PDB entry 8RWV | electron microscopy, 6.68 A resolution (low resolution: residue-level contacts below are approximate; hydrogen-bond / salt-bridge calls are withheld) | chains 4 and 7 of the 14 polymer chains in the assembly

[Chain 4]
Molecule: DNA replication licensing factor MCM4
From: Homo sapiens
Notes: EC 3.6.4.12
UniProtKB: P33991 (MCM4_HUMAN); numbering as in UniProt (aligned over 1-863)
Amino-acid sequence (883 residues; row label = number of the first residue in the row; numbers below 1 keep their minus sign (Met-19 is residue -19)):
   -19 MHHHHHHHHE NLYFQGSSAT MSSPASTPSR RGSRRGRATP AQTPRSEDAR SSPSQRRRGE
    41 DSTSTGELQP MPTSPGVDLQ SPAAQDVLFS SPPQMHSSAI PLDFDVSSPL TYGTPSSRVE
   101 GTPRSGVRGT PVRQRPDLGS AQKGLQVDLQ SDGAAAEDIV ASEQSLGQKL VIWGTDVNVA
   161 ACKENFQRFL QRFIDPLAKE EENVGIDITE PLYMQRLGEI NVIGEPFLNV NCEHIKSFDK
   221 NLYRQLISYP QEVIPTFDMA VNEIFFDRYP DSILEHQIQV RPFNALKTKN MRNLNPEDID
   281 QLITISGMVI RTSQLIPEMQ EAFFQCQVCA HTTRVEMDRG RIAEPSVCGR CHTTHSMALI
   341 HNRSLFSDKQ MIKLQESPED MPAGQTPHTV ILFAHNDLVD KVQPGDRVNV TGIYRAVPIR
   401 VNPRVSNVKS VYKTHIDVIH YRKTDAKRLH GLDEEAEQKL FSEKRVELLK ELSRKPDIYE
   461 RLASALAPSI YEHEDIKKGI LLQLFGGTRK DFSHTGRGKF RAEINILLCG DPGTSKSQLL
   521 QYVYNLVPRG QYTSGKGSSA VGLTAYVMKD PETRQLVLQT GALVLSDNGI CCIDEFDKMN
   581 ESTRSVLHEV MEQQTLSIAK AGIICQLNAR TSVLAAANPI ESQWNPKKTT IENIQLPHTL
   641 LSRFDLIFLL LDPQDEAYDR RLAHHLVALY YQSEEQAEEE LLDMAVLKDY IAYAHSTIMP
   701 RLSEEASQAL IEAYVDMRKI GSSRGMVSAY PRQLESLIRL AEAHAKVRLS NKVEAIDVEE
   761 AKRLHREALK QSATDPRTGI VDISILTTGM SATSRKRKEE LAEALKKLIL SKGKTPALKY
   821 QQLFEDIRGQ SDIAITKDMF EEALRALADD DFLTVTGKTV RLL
Not modelled in the structure: -19 to 121, 421-440, 774-863
Construct notes: initiating methionine (-19); expression tag (-18 to 0)
Curated features (UniProtKB/Swiss-Prot):
  - motif: Ser642 to Asp645 (Arginine finger)
  - binding site (ATP): Tyr471, Arg497, Lys516, Ser517, Asn618, Arg643, Arg732, Glu735
  - modified residue: Ser2 (N-acetylserine), Ser6 (Phosphoserine), Thr7 (Phosphothreonine), Thr19 (Phosphothreonine), Ser26 (Phosphoserine), Ser31 (Phosphoserine), Ser32 (Phosphoserine), Ser34 (Phosphoserine), Thr102 (Phosphothreonine), Ser105 (Phosphoserine), Thr110 (Phosphothreonine), Ser120 (Phosphoserine), Ser131 (Phosphoserine), Ser142 (Phosphoserine), Ser145 (Phosphoserine), Lys220 (N6-acetyllysine), Lys450 (N6-acetyllysine), Lys858 (N6-acetyllysine)
  - cross-link (Glycyl lysine isopeptide (Lys-Gly)): Lys439 (interchain with G-Cter in SUMO2), Lys798 (interchain with G-Cter in SUMO2)
  - mutagenesis: Gly364 (G364R: Reduced MCM complex DNA helicase activity. No effect on MCM complex formation. No effect on MCM complex ssDNA binding and ATPase activity)

[Chain 7]
Molecule: DNA replication licensing factor MCM7
From: Homo sapiens
Notes: EC 3.6.4.12
UniProtKB: P33993 (MCM7_HUMAN); numbering as in UniProt (aligned over 1-719)
Amino-acid sequence (719 residues; row label = number of the first residue in the row):
     1 MALKDYALEK EKVKKFLQEF YQDDELGKKQ FKYGNQLVRL AHREQVALYV DLDDVAEDDP
    61 ELVDSICENA RRYAKLFADA VQELLPQYKE REVVNKDVLD VYIEHRLMME QRSRDPGMVR
   121 SPQNQYPAEL MRRFELYFQG PSSNKPRVIR EVRADSVGKL VTVRGIVTRV SEVKPKMVVA
   181 TYTCDQCGAE TYQPIQSPTF MPLIMCPSQE CQTNRSGGRL YLQTRGSRFI KFQEMKMQEH
   241 SDQVPVGNIP RSITVLVEGE NTRIAQPGDH VSVTGIFLPI LRTGFRQVVQ GLLSETYLEA
   301 HRIVKMNKSE DDESGAGELT REELRQIAEE DFYEKLAASI APEIYGHEDV KKALLLLLVG
   361 GVDQSPRGMK IRGNINICLM GDPGVAKSQL LSYIDRLAPR SQYTTGRGSS GVGLTAAVLR
   421 DSVSGELTLE GGALVLADQG VCCIDEFDKM AEADRTAIHE VMEQQTISIA KAGILTTLNA
   481 RCSILAAANP AYGRYNPRRS LEQNIQLPAA LLSRFDLLWL IQDRPDRDND LRLAQHITYV
   541 HQHSRQPPSQ FEPLDMKLMR RYIAMCREKQ PMVPESLADY ITAAYVEMRR EAWASKDATY
   601 TSARTLLAIL RLSTALARLR MVDVVEKEDV NEAIRLMEMS KDSLLGDKGQ TARTQRPADV
   661 IFATVRELVS GGRSVRFSEA EQRCVSRGFT PAQFQAALDE YEELNVWQVN ASRTRITFV
Curated features (UniProtKB/Swiss-Prot):
  - motif: Ser513 to Asp516 (Arginine finger)
  - binding site (ATP): Tyr345, Gly384, Ala386, Lys387, Ser388, Asn489, Arg514, Arg604
  - modified residue: Ala2 (N-acetylalanine), Ser121 (Phosphoserine), Ser314 (Phosphoserine), Ser365 (Phosphoserine), Ser500 (Phosphoserine), Ser678 (Phosphoserine)
  - cross-link (Glycyl lysine isopeptide (Lys-Gly)): Lys15 (interchain with G-Cter in SUMO2), Lys28 (interchain with G-Cter in SUMO2)

[How chain 4 and chain 7 interact]
Pairs across the interface (73; chain 4 residue first):
  Gln122(4) - Tyr221(7)
  Gln122(4) - Arg225(7)
  Leu129(4) - Arg112(7)
  Gln130(4) - Arg112(7)
  Ser131(4) - Arg112(7)
  Asp132(4) - Arg112(7)
  Asp132(4) - Ser113(7)
  Asp132(4) - Asp115(7)
  Trp153(4) - Arg106(7)
  Trp153(4) - Met109(7)
  Trp153(4) - Glu190(7)
  Gly154(4) - Arg106(7)
  Asp156(4) - Val101(7)
  Ser228(4) - Val98(7)
  Tyr229(4) - Arg225(7)
  Gln231(4) - Arg225(7)
  Pro276(4) - Phe229(7)
  Pro276(4) - Lys231(7)
  Glu277(4) - Asp97(7)
  Glu277(4) - Leu99(7)
  Ile279(4) - Phe229(7)
  Asp280(4) - Thr224(7)
  Asp280(4) - Arg225(7)
  Gln281(4) - Val98(7)
  Arg319(4) - Asp185(7)
  Arg319(4) - Tyr221(7)
  Arg321(4) - Arg219(7)
  Gly364(4) - Thr476(7)
  Thr366(4) - Leu475(7)
  His368(4) - Glu172(7)
  Val408(4) - Phe285(7)
  Lys409(4) - Phe200(7)
  Ser410(4) - Lys174(7)
  Ser410(4) - Pro198(7)
  Ser410(4) - Phe200(7)
  Tyr412(4) - Lys174(7)
  Tyr412(4) - Phe200(7)
  Tyr412(4) - Leu222(7)
  Pro468(4) - Arg367(7)
  Pro468(4) - Met369(7)
  Ser469(4) - Met369(7)
  Asp511(4) - Arg604(7)
  Pro512(4) - Arg604(7)
  Gly513(4) - Arg604(7)
  Thr514(4) - Ala603(7)
  Thr514(4) - Arg604(7)
  Ser534(4) - Ala470(7)
  Lys536(4) - Thr456(7)
  Gly537(4) - Lys471(7)
  Asp652(4) - Arg589(7)
  Asp652(4) - Ser602(7)
  Pro653(4) - Arg589(7)
  Gln654(4) - Arg589(7)
  Gln654(4) - Trp593(7)
  Glu656(4) - Val586(7)
  Glu656(4) - Arg590(7)
  Asp659(4) - Arg589(7)
  Arg660(4) - Val586(7)
  Ala663(4) - Thr582(7)
  His664(4) - Thr582(7)
  Val667(4) - Thr582(7)
  Val667(4) - Leu610(7)
  Leu669(4) - Arg367(7)
  Tyr670(4) - Leu610(7)
  Tyr670(4) - Arg611(7)
  Tyr671(4) - Val573(7)
  Gln672(4) - Arg367(7)
  Ser673(4) - Gln364(7)
  Ser673(4) - Pro366(7)
  Ser673(4) - Arg367(7)
  Glu674(4) - Ser365(7)
  Gln676(4) - Arg367(7)
  Ala677(4) - Arg367(7)
Other interface residues (no listed pair), chain 4 (62 interface residues in all): Arg272, Gln365, Pro398, Val401, Ser406, Asn407, Val411, Ser517, Tyr532, Thr533, Leu666
Other interface residues (no listed pair), chain 7 (65 interface residues in all): Tyr102, His105, Pro175, Met177, Pro202, Leu220, Arg263, Arg286, Gln287, Val362, Arg372, Thr477, Arg514, Met572, Glu575, Ala578, Ala583, Tyr585, Thr601, Leu606, Ser613

[Summary]
62 residues of chain 4 face 65 of chain 7 across their interface. From UniProt: 8 ATP-binding residues and one
mutagenesis site on chain 4; 8 ATP-binding residues on chain 7.
Chain 4 is DNA replication licensing factor MCM4 and chain 7 is DNA replication licensing factor MCM7, both
from Homo sapiens; the structure, Human OCCM DNA licensing intermediate, was determined by electron
microscopy.
